1UET - chain A; structure by X-ray diffraction, 2.00 A resolution.

# Chain A
Name: tRNA nucleotidyltransferase
Source organism: Archaeoglobus fulgidus
Notes: EC 2.7.7.25
Reference sequence: O28126 (CCA_ARCFU); residue numbers follow UniProt; this construct covers 1-437
Amino-acid sequence (437 residues; numbered 1 to 437; the number before each row is that of its first residue):
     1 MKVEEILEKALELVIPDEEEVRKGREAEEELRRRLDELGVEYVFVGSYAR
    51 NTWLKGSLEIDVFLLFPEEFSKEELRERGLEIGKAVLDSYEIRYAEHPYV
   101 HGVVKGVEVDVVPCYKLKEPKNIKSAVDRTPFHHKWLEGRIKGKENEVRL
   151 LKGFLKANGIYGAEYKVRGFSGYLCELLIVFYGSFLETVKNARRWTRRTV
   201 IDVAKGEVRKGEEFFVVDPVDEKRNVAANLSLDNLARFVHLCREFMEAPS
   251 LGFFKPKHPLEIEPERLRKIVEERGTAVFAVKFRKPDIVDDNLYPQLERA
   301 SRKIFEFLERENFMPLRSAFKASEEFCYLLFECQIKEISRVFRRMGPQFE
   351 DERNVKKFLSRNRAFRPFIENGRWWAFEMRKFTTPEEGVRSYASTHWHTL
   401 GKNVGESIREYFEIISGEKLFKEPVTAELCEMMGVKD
Disordered / not traced: 1, 89-95
Swiss-Prot annotation at these positions:
  - binding site (ATP): Ser-47, Arg-50, His-133, Lys-152, Tyr-161
  - binding site (CTP): Ser-47, Arg-50, His-133, Lys-152, Tyr-161
  - binding site (Mg(2+)): Glu-59, Asp-61, Asp-110
  - mutagenesis: Arg-50 (R50A: High decrease in both AMP and CMP incorporation), Asp-110 (D110A: High decrease in both AMP and CMP incorporation), His-133 (H133A: No decrease in both AMP and CMP incorporation), Arg-299 to Arg-302 (Does not affect the CCA tRNA nucleotidyltransferase activity, while the CCACCA tRNA nucleotidyltransferase activity is strongly reduced)
Ion coordination: Mg2+: Glu-59, Asp-61, Asp-110; Ca2+ site 1: Lys-166 (together with acetate ion); Ca2+ site 2: Thr-383, Glu-387
From the paper describing this entry:
  - catalytic residues: Glu-59, Asp-61, Asp-110
  - conformationally variable residues (order/disorder transition): Glu-91 to Ala-95
  - mutagenesis - T52A, H133R, Y173A, E176A, D218A: unchanged catalytic activity

# In short
The Mg2+ site is built by Glu-59, Asp-61 and Asp-110. UniProt lists 5 ATP-binding residues, 5 CTP-binding
residues, 3 Mg2+-binding residues and 7 mutagenesis sites. From the paper: catalytic residues Glu-59, Asp-61
and Asp-110; T52A, H133R and Y173A, among others, leave catalytic activity unchanged; 5 substitutions were
tested in all.
Chain A is tRNA nucleotidyltransferase (Archaeoglobus fulgidus); the structure, Divergent evolutions of
trinucleotide polymerization revealed by an archaeal CCA-adding enzyme structure, was determined by X-ray
diffraction (same publication as 1UEU and 1UEV).
